Entry 9G27 (electron microscopy, 2.80 A resolution); this record covers chains B and J of the 15 polymer chains in the assembly.

# Chain B
Name: DNA-directed RNA polymerase I subunit RPA135
From: Saccharomyces cerevisiae
Notes: EC 2.7.7.6
UniProtKB: P22138 (RPA2_YEAST); numbering as in UniProt (aligned over 1-1203)
Sequence (1203 residues; each row starts with the number of its first residue):
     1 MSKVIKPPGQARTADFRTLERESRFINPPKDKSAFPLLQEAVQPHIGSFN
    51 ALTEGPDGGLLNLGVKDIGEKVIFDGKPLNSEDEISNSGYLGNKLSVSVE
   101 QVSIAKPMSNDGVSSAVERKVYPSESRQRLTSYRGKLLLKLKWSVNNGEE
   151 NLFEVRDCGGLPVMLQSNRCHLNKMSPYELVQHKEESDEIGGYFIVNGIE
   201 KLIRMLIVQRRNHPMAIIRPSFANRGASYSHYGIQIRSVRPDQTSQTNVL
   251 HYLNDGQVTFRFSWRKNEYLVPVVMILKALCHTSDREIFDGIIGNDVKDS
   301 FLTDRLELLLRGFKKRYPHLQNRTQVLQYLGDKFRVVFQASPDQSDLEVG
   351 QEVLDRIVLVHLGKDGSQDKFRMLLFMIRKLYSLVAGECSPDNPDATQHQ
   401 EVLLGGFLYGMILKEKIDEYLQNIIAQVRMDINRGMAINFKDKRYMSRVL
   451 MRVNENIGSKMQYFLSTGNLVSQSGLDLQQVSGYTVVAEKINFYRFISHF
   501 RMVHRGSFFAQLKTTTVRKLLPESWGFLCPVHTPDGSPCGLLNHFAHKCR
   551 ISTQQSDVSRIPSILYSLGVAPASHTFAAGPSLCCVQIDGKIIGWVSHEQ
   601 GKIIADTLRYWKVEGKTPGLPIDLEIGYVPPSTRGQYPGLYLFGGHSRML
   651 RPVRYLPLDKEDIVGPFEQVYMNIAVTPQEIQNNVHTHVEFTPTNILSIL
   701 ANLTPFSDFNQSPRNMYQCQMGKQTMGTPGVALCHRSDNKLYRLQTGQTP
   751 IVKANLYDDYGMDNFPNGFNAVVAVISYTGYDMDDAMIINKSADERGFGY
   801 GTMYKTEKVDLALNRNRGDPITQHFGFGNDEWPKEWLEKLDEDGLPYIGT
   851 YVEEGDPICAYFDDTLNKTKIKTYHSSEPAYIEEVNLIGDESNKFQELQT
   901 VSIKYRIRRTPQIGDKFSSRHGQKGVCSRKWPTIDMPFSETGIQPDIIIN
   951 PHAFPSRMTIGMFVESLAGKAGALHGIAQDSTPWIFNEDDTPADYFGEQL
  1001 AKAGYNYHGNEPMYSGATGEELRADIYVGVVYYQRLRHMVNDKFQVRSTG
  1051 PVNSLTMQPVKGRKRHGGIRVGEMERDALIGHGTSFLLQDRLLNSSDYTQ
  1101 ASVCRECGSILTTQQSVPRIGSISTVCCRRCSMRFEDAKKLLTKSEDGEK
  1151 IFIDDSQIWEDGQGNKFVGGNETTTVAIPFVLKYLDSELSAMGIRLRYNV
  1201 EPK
Disordered / not traced: 1-10, 79-88, 112-115, 1136-1154, 1203
Ion coordination: Zn2+: Cys1104, Cys1107, Cys1128, Cys1131
Swiss-Prot annotation at these positions:
  - zinc finger: Cys1104 to Cys1131 (C4-type)
  - modified residue: Ser2 (N-acetylserine), Ser81 (Phosphoserine), Ser1156 (Phosphoserine)
  - mutagenesis: Cys1104 (C1104A: No effect; when associated with A-1107; A-1128 and A-1131), Cys1107 (C1107A: Lethal. Abolishes recruitment of RPA1 to Pol I. No effect; when associated with A-1104; A-1128 and A-1131), Cys1127 (C1127R: Responsible of suppression of RPA190-5 and RPA190-1 mutations), Cys1128 (C1128A: No effect; when associated with A-1104; A-1107 and A-1131), Cys1131 (C1131A: No effect; when associated with A-1104; A-1107 and A-1128)

# Chain J
Name: DNA-directed RNA polymerases I, II, and III subunit RPABC5
From: Saccharomyces cerevisiae
UniProtKB: P22139 (RPAB5_YEAST); residues 1-70 here = UniProt positions 1-70
Sequence (70 residues; row label = number of the first residue in the row):
     1 MIVPVRCFSCGKVVGDKWESYLNLLQEDELDEGTALSRLGLKRYCCRRMI
    51 LTHVDLIEKFLRYNPLEKRD
Disordered / not traced: 70
Ion coordination: Zn2+: Cys7, Cys10, Cys45, Cys46
Swiss-Prot annotation at these positions:
  - binding site (Zn(2+)): Cys7, Cys10, Cys45, Cys46
  - cross-link: Lys59 (Glycyl lysine isopeptide (Lys-Gly) (interchain with G-Cter in ubiquitin))

# Chain B / chain J interface
Contacting residue pairs (80):
  Arg12(B) with Asp31(J), salt bridge; Glu32(J), salt bridge
  Phe16(B) with Glu32(J); Leu51(J), hydrophobic; Thr52(J)
  Thr18(B) with Trp18(J)
  Leu19(B) with Leu25(J); Gln26(J)
  Arg21(B) with His53(J), hydrogen bond (side chain-backbone); Val54(J)
  Glu22(B) with Trp18(J); Val54(J); Asp55(J)
  Phe25(B) with Val54(J); Asp55(J); Leu56(J), hydrophobic; Glu58(J); Lys59(J); Arg62(J)
  Ile26(B) with Glu58(J); Arg62(J), hydrogen bond (backbone-side chain)
  Asn27(B) with Arg62(J)
  Pro28(B) with Arg62(J)
  Tyr178(B) with Arg62(J)
  Val181(B) with Arg62(J); Tyr63(J)
  Gln182(B) with Arg69(J), hydrogen bond (backbone-side chain)
  Lys184(B) with Arg69(J)
  Glu186(B) with Tyr63(J)
  Ser187(B) with Tyr63(J), hydrogen bond (backbone-side chain)
  Gly730(B) with Phe60(J)
  Val731(B) with Lys59(J); Phe60(J), hydrophobic; Tyr63(J), hydrophobic
  Ala732(B) with Tyr63(J), hydrophobic
  Cys734(B) with Tyr63(J)
  His735(B) with Tyr63(J)
  Arg743(B) with Met1(J), hydrogen bond; Phe60(J)
  Gln745(B) with Met1(J), hydrogen bond
  Thr746(B) with Ile2(J)
  Gly747(B) with Val54(J)
  Gln748(B) with Phe8(J); Thr52(J), hydrogen bond
  Thr749(B) with Thr52(J), hydrogen bond (backbone-backbone)
  Ile751(B) with Thr52(J)
  Asp763(B) with Val54(J)
  Asn764(B) with Leu56(J); Lys59(J), hydrogen bond
  Pro766(B) with Val54(J), hydrophobic; Leu56(J)
  Asn770(B) with Arg48(J), hydrogen bond (backbone-side chain); Thr52(J)
  Val772(B) with Ser9(J)
  Ala793(B) with Phe8(J)
  Arg796(B) with Cys7(J); Phe8(J), hydrogen bond (side chain-backbone); Ser9(J), hydrogen bond (side chain-backbone); Cys10(J), hydrogen bond (side chain-backbone); Gly11(J)
  Gly797(B) with Phe8(J)
  Phe798(B) with Phe8(J), hydrophobic
  Thr941(B) with Arg43(J)
  Ile943(B) with Tyr44(J); Cys45(J), hydrophobic
  Gln944(B) with Ser9(J)
  Asp946(B) with Ser9(J), hydrogen bond; Arg48(J), salt bridge
  Gly972(B) with Leu51(J)
  Ala973(B) with Tyr44(J), hydrophobic; Arg47(J), hydrogen bond (backbone-side chain)
  Leu974(B) with Tyr44(J), hydrophobic; Arg47(J), hydrogen bond (backbone-side chain)
  His975(B) with Gly33(J)
  Gly976(B) with Glu32(J); Gly33(J); Leu51(J)
  Tyr1005(B) with Tyr44(J)
  Glu1011(B) with Tyr44(J), hydrogen bond
  Val1030(B) with Tyr44(J), hydrophobic
Other interface residues (no listed pair), chain B (56 interface residues in all): Glu185, Thr728, Leu733, Ala771, Lys970, Ile977, Val1028
Other interface residues (no listed pair), chain J (34 interface residues in all): Tyr21, Leu22, Leu36, Met49

# Overview
56 residues of chain B face 34 of chain J across their interface, with 17 hydrogen bonds and 3 salt bridges.
Among the polar pairs are Arg12(B)-Asp31(J), Arg12(B)-Glu32(J) and Asp946(B)-Arg48(J).
Here chain B is DNA-directed RNA polymerase I subunit RPA135 and chain J is DNA-directed RNA polymerases I,
II, and III subunit RPABC5, both from Saccharomyces cerevisiae. Entry 9G27 (Yeast RNA polymerase I elongation
complex stalled by an apurinic site, pre-translocation state) was determined by electron microscopy, deposited
together with 9G1V, 9G1X, 9G23, 9G24, 9G26, 9G29, 9G2B and 9G2C.
